7F2P - chains a and b of the 18 polymer chains in the assembly; structure by electron microscopy, 3.00 A resolution.

# Chain a (and b)
Name: KHP40 mcp
Organism: Helicobacter phage KHP40
Notes: chain b of this document is another copy of the same molecule, construct and numbering; everything in this record applies to it too
UniProt: I7HFY0 (I7HFY0_9CAUD); residues 1-386 here = UniProt positions 1-386
Amino-acid sequence (386 residues; numbered 1 to 386; the number before each row is that of its first residue):
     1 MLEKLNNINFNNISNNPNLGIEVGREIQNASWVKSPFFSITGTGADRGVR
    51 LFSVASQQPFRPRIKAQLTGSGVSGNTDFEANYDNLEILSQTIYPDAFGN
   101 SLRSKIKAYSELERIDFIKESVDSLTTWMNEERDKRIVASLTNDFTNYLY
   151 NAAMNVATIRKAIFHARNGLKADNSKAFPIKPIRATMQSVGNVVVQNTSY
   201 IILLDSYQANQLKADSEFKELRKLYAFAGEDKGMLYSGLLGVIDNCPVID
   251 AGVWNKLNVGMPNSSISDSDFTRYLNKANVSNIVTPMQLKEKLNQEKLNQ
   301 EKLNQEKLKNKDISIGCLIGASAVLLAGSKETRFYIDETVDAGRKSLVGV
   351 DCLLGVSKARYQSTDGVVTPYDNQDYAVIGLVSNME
Not modelled in the structure: 1-5, 297-310 (chain b: 1-8, 297-311)

# Interface between chain a and chain b
Residue-residue contacts (134; chain a residue first):
  I13(a) - P95(b)
  S14(a) - Y94(b)
  L19(a) - Q58(b)
  L19(a) - P59(b)  hydrophobic
  G20(a) - Q58(b)  hydrogen bond (backbone-side chain)
  G20(a) - P59(b)
  I21(a) - P59(b)
  I21(a) - R61(b)
  E22(a) - V54(b)
  E22(a) - A55(b)
  E22(a) - S56(b)  hydrogen bond
  E22(a) - Q58(b)
  E22(a) - P59(b)  hydrogen bond (backbone-backbone)
  E22(a) - F60(b)
  E22(a) - R61(b)  hydrogen bond (backbone-backbone)
  V23(a) - R61(b)
  V23(a) - R63(b)
  G24(a) - F60(b)
  G24(a) - R61(b)  hydrogen bond (backbone-backbone)
  G24(a) - R63(b)  hydrogen bond (backbone-side chain)
  R25(a) - R63(b)
  E26(a) - R63(b)
  I27(a) - R63(b)
  I27(a) - I64(b)
  I27(a) - K65(b)
  I27(a) - I88(b)  hydrophobic
  Q28(a) - R63(b)  hydrogen bond (backbone-backbone)
  Q28(a) - I64(b)
  Q28(a) - K65(b)  hydrogen bond (backbone-backbone)
  N29(a) - K65(b)
  N29(a) - K181(b)
  A30(a) - K65(b)  hydrogen bond (backbone-backbone)
  A30(a) - Q67(b)  hydrogen bond (backbone-side chain)
  A30(a) - Y371(b)  hydrophobic
  A30(a) - Y376(b)
  S31(a) - Q67(b)
  W32(a) - R167(b)
  W32(a) - P179(b)  hydrogen bond (side chain-backbone)
  W32(a) - I180(b)
  W32(a) - K181(b)
  W32(a) - P182(b)  hydrophobic
  W32(a) - Q196(b)  hydrogen bond (backbone-side chain)
  W32(a) - T198(b)
  W32(a) - Y200(b)
  V33(a) - P179(b)  hydrophobic
  V33(a) - Q196(b)
  K34(a) - Q196(b)  hydrogen bond (backbone-side chain)
  P36(a) - V194(b)
  F38(a) - M187(b)  hydrophobic
  F38(a) - V194(b)  hydrophobic
  S39(a) - V193(b)
  S39(a) - V194(b)
  I40(a) - V193(b)  hydrophobic
  A97(a) - S74(b)
  A97(a) - G75(b)  hydrogen bond (backbone-backbone)
  F98(a) - V73(b)
  G99(a) - G72(b)
  G99(a) - V73(b)  hydrogen bond (backbone-backbone)
  N100(a) - L68(b)
  N100(a) - G72(b)
  N100(a) - D84(b)  hydrogen bond
  S101(a) - F79(b)  hydrogen bond (side chain-backbone)
  S101(a) - Y83(b)
  S101(a) - D84(b)  hydrogen bond (backbone-backbone)
  L102(a) - L68(b)  hydrophobic
  L102(a) - D84(b)
  L102(a) - N85(b)
  L102(a) - L86(b)
  E113(a) - R63(b)  salt bridge
  R114(a) - R63(b)
  E120(a) - K65(b)
  D123(a) - K65(b)  salt bridge
  S124(a) - K65(b)  hydrogen bond
  S124(a) - L68(b)
  S124(a) - L86(b)
  L125(a) - L68(b)  hydrophobic
  W128(a) - L68(b)
  W128(a) - G70(b)  hydrogen bond (side chain-backbone)
  W128(a) - G72(b)
  I183(a) - N192(b)
  R184(a) - N192(b)
  I201(a) - V193(b)  hydrophobic
  S206(a) - F164(b)
  S206(a) - N168(b)  hydrogen bond
  Y207(a) - F164(b)  hydrophobic
  Y207(a) - L170(b)
  Y207(a) - N174(b)  hydrogen bond
  N210(a) - F164(b)
  K213(a) - R160(b)
  K213(a) - D244(b)  salt bridge
  K219(a) - E217(b)  salt bridge
  K219(a) - E220(b)  salt bridge
  K219(a) - L224(b)
  K223(a) - L224(b)
  K223(a) - F227(b)
  A226(a) - F227(b)
  A226(a) - A228(b)  hydrophobic
  F227(a) - F227(b)  hydrophobic
  G233(a) - E230(b)  hydrogen bond (backbone-side chain)
  L235(a) - L224(b)  hydrophobic
  L235(a) - Y225(b)  hydrogen bond (backbone-side chain)
  Y236(a) - Y225(b)  hydrophobic
  Y236(a) - E230(b)
  Y236(a) - D231(b)
  Y236(a) - V242(b)
  Y236(a) - N245(b)  hydrogen bond (backbone-backbone)
  S237(a) - Q188(b)
  S237(a) - N197(b)  hydrogen bond (backbone-side chain)
  S237(a) - N245(b)
  G238(a) - D244(b)
  L239(a) - Q188(b)
  L239(a) - V190(b)  hydrophobic
  L239(a) - V195(b)  hydrophobic
  L239(a) - N197(b)
  P247(a) - V190(b)  hydrophobic
  P247(a) - G191(b)
  I249(a) - V190(b)  hydrophobic
  I249(a) - V193(b)  hydrophobic
  I249(a) - V195(b)  hydrophobic
  D250(a) - R167(b)  salt bridge
  G252(a) - N168(b)
  V253(a) - N168(b)
  V253(a) - K176(b)
  W254(a) - K176(b)  hydrogen bond (backbone-side chain)
  N255(a) - N168(b)  hydrogen bond (side chain-backbone)
  N255(a) - K176(b)
  L257(a) - Q67(b)
  L257(a) - T69(b)
  L257(a) - Y371(b)
  R273(a) - S71(b)
  Y335(a) - F79(b)  hydrophobic
  L347(a) - Y83(b)  hydrophobic
  G349(a) - F79(b)
  E386(a) - N174(b)  hydrogen bond
Also at the interface, not in a pair above, chain a (75 interface residues in all): R103, I115, F117, S121, R222, K232, M234, K256, N258, V350
Also at the interface, not in a pair above, chain b (72 interface residues in all): R50, T92, K161, A166, G169, A177, F178, A278, P370

# In short
The interface between chain a and chain b involves 75 residues on one side and 72 on the other; the contacts
include 29 hydrogen bonds and 6 salt bridges. Among the polar pairs are E113(a)-R63(b), D123(a)-K65(b) and
K213(a)-D244(b).
Chain a and chain b are both KHP40 mcp (Helicobacter phage KHP40); the structure, The head structure of
Helicobacter pylori bacteriophage KHP40, was determined by electron microscopy, deposited together with 7DN2
and 7DOU.
